Entry 4UNW (X-ray diffraction, 2.60 A resolution); this record covers chains B and C of the 6 polymer chains in the assembly.

== Chain B ==
Protein: H3 haemagglutinin HA2 chain
Organism: Influenza A virus (A/EQ/NEWMARKET/93/(H3N8))
Sequence (173 residues; each row starts with the number of its first residue):
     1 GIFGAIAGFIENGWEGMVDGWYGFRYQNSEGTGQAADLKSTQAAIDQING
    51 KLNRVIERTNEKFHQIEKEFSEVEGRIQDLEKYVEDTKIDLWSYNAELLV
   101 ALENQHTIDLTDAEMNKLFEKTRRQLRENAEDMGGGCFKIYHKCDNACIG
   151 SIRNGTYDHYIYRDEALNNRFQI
Not modelled in the structure: 173
Disulfides: Cys144-Cys148
Covalent attachments: glycan linked to Asn154
What the authors report for this chain:
  - post-translational modification sites: Asn154 (proposed by the authors, not directly observed)

== Chain C ==
Protein: H3 haemagglutinin HA1 chain
Organism: Influenza A virus (A/EQ/NEWMARKET/93/(H3N8))
UniProt: Q82847 (Q82847_9INFA); residues 7-329 here correspond to UniProt positions 22-344 (UniProt number = residue number + 15)
Sequence (323 residues; numbered 7 to 329; the number before each row is that of its first residue):
     7 GNNTATLCLGHHAVANGTLVKTITDDQIEVTNATELVQSISIGKICNNSY
    57 RVLDGRNCTLIDAMLGDPHCDDFQYENWDLFIERSSAFSNCYPYDIPDYA
   107 SLRSIVASSGTLEFTAEGFTWTGVTQNGGSGACKRGSADSFFSRLNWLTK
   157 SGNSYPILNVTMPNNKNFDKLYIWGIHHPSSNKEQTKLYIQESGRVTVST
   207 ERSQQTVIPNIGSRPWVRGQSGRISIYWTIVKPGDILMINSNGNLVAPRG
   257 YFKLRTGKSSVMRSDALIDTCVSECITPNGSIPNDKPFQNVNKITYGKCP
   307 KYIRQNTLKLATGMRNVPEKQIR
Not modelled in the structure: 7, 329
Disulfides: Cys52-Cys277, Cys64-Cys76, Cys97-Cys139, Cys281-Cys305
Covalent attachments: N-acetylglucosamine (NAG) linked to Asn22, Asn38, Asn53, Asn63, Asn285; glycan linked to Asn165
What the authors report for this chain:
  - specificity-determining residues: Trp222

== Interface between chain B and chain C ==
Residue-residue contacts (10):
  Ser71(B) - Lys238(C)  hydrogen bond (backbone-side chain)
  Glu72(B) - Lys238(C)  salt bridge
  Val73(B) - Ile111(C)  hydrophobic
  Val73(B) - Ile236(C)
  Glu74(B) - Ser107(C)
  Glu74(B) - Ile111(C)
  Gly75(B) - Ser107(C)
  Gly75(B) - Ile111(C)
  Arg76(B) - Ser107(C)  hydrogen bond (backbone-side chain)
  Asp79(B) - Ser110(C)  hydrogen bond
Also at the interface, not in a pair above, chain C (8 interface residues in all): Ala106, Asp175, Leu260

== Summary ==
The interface between chain B and chain C involves 7 residues on one side and 8 on the other, with 3 hydrogen
bonds and 1 salt bridge. Polar contacts include Glu72(B)-Lys238(C), Ser71(B)-Lys238(C) and Arg76(B)-Ser107(C).
N-acetylglucosamine is covalently linked to Asn22(C), Asn38(C), Asn53(C), Asn63(C) and Asn285(C). From the
paper: the specificity determinant Trp222(C); a modification site at Asn154(B).
Chain B is H3 haemagglutinin HA2 chain and chain C is H3 haemagglutinin HA1 chain, both from Influenza A virus
(A/EQ/NEWMARKET/93/(H3N8)); the structure, Structure of the A_Equine_Newmarket_2_93 H3 haemagglutinin, was
determined by X-ray diffraction, deposited together with 4UNX, 4UNY, 4UNZ, 4UO0, 4UO1, 4UO2 and 8 further
entries.
